9CC7 - chains E and C of the 10 polymer chains in the assembly; structure by electron microscopy, 3.14 A resolution.

Chain E:
Molecule: PhiTE head completion protein
Source organism: Pectobacterium phage phiTE
Reference sequence: K9L551 (K9L551_9CAUD); numbering as in UniProt (aligned over 1-146)
Sequence (146 residues; row label = number of the first residue in the row):
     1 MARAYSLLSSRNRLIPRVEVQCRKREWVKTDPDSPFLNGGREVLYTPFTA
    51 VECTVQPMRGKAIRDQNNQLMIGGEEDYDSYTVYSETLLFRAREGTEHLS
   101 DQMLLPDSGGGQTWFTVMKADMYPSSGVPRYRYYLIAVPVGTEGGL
Not modelled in the structure: 1-3, 146

Chain C:
Molecule: PhiTE adaptor protein
Source organism: Pectobacterium phage phiTE
Reference sequence: K9L3Y0 (K9L3Y0_9CAUD); numbering as in UniProt (aligned over 1-175)
Sequence (175 residues; numbered 1 to 175; the number before each row is that of its first residue):
     1 MTNEQVIELVRVLLGGITTEEISDQTIIFFWTKWKLTYDLDNRPEKIPAA
    51 LYNTVVDCVRWLIVQEVSSGNSSIRERFEKIGDETISVKGGSSWESWKDF
   101 LDWLELNPDYIDPSLAFNSSLVIIGGVRKDEFFRVKNNPNSYNGFMEQGV
   151 YPTPAIPKQSAWPCTAARRSPWMVR
Not modelled in the structure: 90-92, 164-175

Interface between chain E and chain C:
Residue-residue contacts - 19 pairs, chain E then chain C:
  N12(E) with E79(C); I81(C)
  L14(E) with R77(C); F78(C); E79(C); I86(C)
  I15(E) with E79(C); K80(C); I81(C), hydrophobic; E84(C)
  P16(E) with E84(C)
  R17(E) with I81(C)
  T54(E) with I81(C); E84(C)
  Q56(E) with I81(C); G82(C); D83(C)
  Y84(E) with I81(C)
  R130(E) with I81(C)
Also at the interface, not in a pair above, chain C (10 interface residues in all): T85

In short:
9 residues of chain E face 10 of chain C across their interface.
Chain E is PhiTE head completion protein and chain C is PhiTE adaptor protein, both from Pectobacterium phage
phiTE; the structure, Bacteriophage PhiTE extended connector complex, was determined by electron microscopy
together with 9CB9, 9CBA, 9CUL, 9CUY and 9MJN from the same study.
